PDB entry 6HRB | electron microscopy, 4.00 A resolution | chains A and D of the 4 polymer chains in the assembly

# Chain A
Protein: Potassium-transporting ATPase potassium-binding subunit
Organism: Escherichia coli (strain K12)
Reference sequence: P03959 (KDPA_ECOLI); residue numbers follow UniProt; this construct covers 1-557
Sequence (557 residues; row label = number of the first residue in the row):
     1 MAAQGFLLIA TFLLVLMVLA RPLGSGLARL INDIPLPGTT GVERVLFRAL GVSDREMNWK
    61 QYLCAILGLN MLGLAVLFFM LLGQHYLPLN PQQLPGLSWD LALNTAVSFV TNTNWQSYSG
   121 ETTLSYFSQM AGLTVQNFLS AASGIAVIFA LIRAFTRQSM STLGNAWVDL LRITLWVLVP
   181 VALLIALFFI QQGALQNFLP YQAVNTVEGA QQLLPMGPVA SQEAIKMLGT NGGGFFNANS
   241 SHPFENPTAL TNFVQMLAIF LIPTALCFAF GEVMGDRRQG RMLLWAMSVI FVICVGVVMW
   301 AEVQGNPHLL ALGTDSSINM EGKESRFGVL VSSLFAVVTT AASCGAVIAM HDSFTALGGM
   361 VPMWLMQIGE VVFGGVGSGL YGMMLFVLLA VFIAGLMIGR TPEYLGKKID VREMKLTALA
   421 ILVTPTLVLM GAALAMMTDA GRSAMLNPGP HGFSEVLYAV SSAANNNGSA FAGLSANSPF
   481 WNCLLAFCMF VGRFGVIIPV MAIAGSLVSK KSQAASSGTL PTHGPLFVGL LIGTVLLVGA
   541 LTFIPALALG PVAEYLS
UniProt features mapped onto this chain:
  - mutagenesis: Gly-232 (G232A/S: Decrease in K(+) affinity and loss of cation selectivity)

# Chain D
Protein: Potassium-transporting ATPase KdpF subunit
Organism: Escherichia coli (strain K12)
Reference sequence: P36937 (KDPF_ECOLI); numbering as in UniProt (aligned over 1-29)
Sequence (29 residues; numbered 1 to 29; the number before each row is that of its first residue):
     1 MSAGVITGVL LVFLLLGYLV YALINAEAF
Not modelled in the structure: 28-29

# How chain A and chain D interact
Pairs across the interface (7; chain A residue first):
  Lys-415(A) / Leu-23(D)
  Lys-415(A) / Ile-24(D)  hydrogen bond (side chain-backbone)
  Lys-415(A) / Asn-25(D)
  Lys-415(A) / Ala-26(D)
  Leu-419(A) / Leu-23(D)  hydrophobic
  Met-430(A) / Phe-13(D)  hydrophobic
  Met-430(A) / Leu-16(D)  hydrophobic
Interface residues without a listed pair, chain A (5 interface residues in all): Ala-418, Met-437
Interface residues without a listed pair, chain D (7 interface residues in all): Val-9

# Summary
5 residues of chain A and 7 residues of chain D are in contact; the contacts include 1 hydrogen bond. Its one
hydrogen-bonded contact is Lys-415(A)/Ile-24(D). From UniProt: one mutagenesis site on chain A.
Here chain A is Potassium-transporting ATPase potassium-binding subunit and chain D is Potassium-transporting
ATPase KdpF subunit, both from Escherichia coli (strain K12). Entry 6HRB (Cryo-EM structure of the KdpFABC
complex in an E2 inward-facing state (state 2)) was determined by electron microscopy (same publication as
6HRA).
